8WWD - chain A; structure by X-ray diffraction, 2.30 A resolution.

[Chain A]
Name: Zinc-containing alcohol dehydrogenase
From: Dinoroseobacter shibae DFL 12
UniProt: A8LPS1 (A8LPS1_DINSH); residues 1-327 here = UniProt positions 1-327
Amino-acid sequence (337 residues; each row starts with the number of its first residue; note: 1 number in that range is skipped by the numbering (no residue carries it; nothing is unmodelled there); numbers below 1 keep their minus sign (His-10 is residue -10)):
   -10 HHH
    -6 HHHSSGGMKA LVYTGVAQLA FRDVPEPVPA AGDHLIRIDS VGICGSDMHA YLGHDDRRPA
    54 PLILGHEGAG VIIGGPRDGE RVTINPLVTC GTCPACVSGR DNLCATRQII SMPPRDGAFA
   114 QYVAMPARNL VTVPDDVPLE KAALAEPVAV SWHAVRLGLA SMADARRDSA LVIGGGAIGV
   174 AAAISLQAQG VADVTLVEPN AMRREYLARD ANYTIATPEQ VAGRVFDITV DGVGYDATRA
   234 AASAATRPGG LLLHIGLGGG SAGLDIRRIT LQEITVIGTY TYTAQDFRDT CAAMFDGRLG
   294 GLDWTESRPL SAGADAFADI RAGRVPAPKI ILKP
Differences from the reference sequence: expression tag (-10 to -8, -6 to 0)
Bound ions: Zn2+ site 1: His-8, His-5 (shared with 2 residues of chain B); Zn2+ site 2: Cys37, His59, Glu60; Zn2+ site 3: Cys83, Cys86, Cys89, Cys97; Zn2+ site 4: Asp308, Asp312 (shared with 2 residues of chain B)
From the paper describing this entry:
  - binding site for Zn2+: His59, Glu60, Glu139 (from molecular simulation)
  - catalytic residues: His59
  - specificity-determining residues: Glu139 (from molecular simulation)
  - conformationally variable residues (loop rearrangement): Gly249 to Gly253 (from molecular simulation)
  - mutagenesis - H59A: abolished catalytic activity on S-DHPS
  - mutagenesis - E60A, E139A: decreased catalytic activity on S-DHPS

[Summary]
His-8 and His-5 form the Zn2+ site 1. The Zn2+ site 2 is built by Cys37, His59 and Glu60. From the paper: the
catalytic residue His59; E60A and E139A reduce catalytic activity on S-DHPS.
Chain A is Zinc-containing alcohol dehydrogenase (Dinoroseobacter shibae DFL 12); the structure, Crystal
structure of (S)-DHPS dehydrogenase HpsP from Dinoroseobacter shibae DFL 12, was determined by X-ray
diffraction (same publication as 8WWE and 8WWF).
